Entry 5DHR (X-ray diffraction, 2.31 A resolution); this record covers chains A and B of the 4 polymer chains in the assembly.

Chain A (and B):
Protein: NAD kinase 1
Source organism: Listeria monocytogenes serovar 1/2a (strain ATCC BAA-679 / EGD-e)
Notes: EC 2.7.1.23; chain B of this document is another copy of the same molecule, construct and numbering; everything in this record applies to it too
UniProtKB: Q8Y8D7 (NADK1_LISMO); residue numbers follow UniProt; this construct covers 1-264
Sequence (272 residues; row label = number of the first residue in the row):
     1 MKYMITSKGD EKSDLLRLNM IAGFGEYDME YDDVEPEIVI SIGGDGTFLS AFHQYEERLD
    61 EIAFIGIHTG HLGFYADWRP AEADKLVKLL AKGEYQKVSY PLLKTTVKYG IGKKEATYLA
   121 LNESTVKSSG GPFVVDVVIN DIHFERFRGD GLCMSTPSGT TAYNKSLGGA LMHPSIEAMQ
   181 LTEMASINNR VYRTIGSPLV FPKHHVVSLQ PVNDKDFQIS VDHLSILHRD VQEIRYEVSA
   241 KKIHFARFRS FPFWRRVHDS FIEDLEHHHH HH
Not modelled in the structure: 112, 265-272 (chain B: 110-113, 130, 268-272)
Construct notes: expression tag (265-272)
Residues lining bound ligands:
  - 5AJ (5'-azido-8-[(2-{[2-(1H-benzimidazol-2-yl)ethyl]amino}-2-oxoethyl)sulfanyl]-5'-deoxyadenosine), molecule 1: G46, L49, N122, E123, A162, Y163, S166, D222, H223
  - 5AJ, molecule 2: S128, G130, G131, P132, F133, R148, G149, D150, A185, I187
Curated features (UniProtKB/Swiss-Prot):
  - active site: D45 (Proton acceptor)
  - binding site (NAD(+)): D45, G46, N122, E123, R148, D150, S158, T161 to S166, H223
  - mutagenesis: D45 (D45N: Only minor changes in the structure and a 10-fold decrease in the kinase activity), H223 (H223E: Twice less active than the wild-type. Its activity toward DTA is increased 2-fold)

Interface between chain A and chain B:
Contacting residue pairs (61):
  I139(A) - W254(B)
  I142(A) - R255(B)
  F144(A) - W254(B)
  F144(A) - V257(B)  hydrophobic
  F144(A) - H258(B)  hydrogen bond (backbone-side chain)
  F144(A) - I262(B)
  K165(A) - I195(B)
  K165(A) - S197(B)
  G169(A) - S197(B)
  A170(A) - A170(B)  hydrophobic
  A170(A) - P198(B)
  L171(A) - I195(B)  hydrophobic
  L171(A) - P198(B)  hydrogen bond (backbone-backbone)
  L171(A) - L199(B)
  L171(A) - V200(B)  hydrogen bond (backbone-backbone)
  M172(A) - V200(B)  hydrophobic
  H173(A) - V200(B)  hydrogen bond (backbone-backbone)
  H173(A) - P202(B)
  H173(A) - H205(B)
  S175(A) - P202(B)
  I176(A) - I176(B)  hydrophobic
  I176(A) - V200(B)  hydrophobic
  I176(A) - P202(B)  hydrophobic
  T194(A) - I262(B)
  I195(A) - L171(B)  hydrophobic
  I195(A) - V257(B)  hydrophobic
  I195(A) - F261(B)  hydrophobic
  I195(A) - I262(B)
  S197(A) - K165(B)
  S197(A) - G169(B)
  S197(A) - L171(B)
  P198(A) - G169(B)
  P198(A) - A170(B)
  P198(A) - L171(B)  hydrogen bond (backbone-backbone)
  L199(A) - L171(B)
  L199(A) - W254(B)  hydrophobic
  V200(A) - L171(B)  hydrogen bond (backbone-backbone)
  V200(A) - H173(B)  hydrogen bond (backbone-backbone)
  V200(A) - I176(B)  hydrophobic
  V200(A) - W254(B)
  F201(A) - W254(B)  hydrophobic
  P202(A) - H173(B)
  P202(A) - I176(B)  hydrophobic
  H205(A) - H173(B)
  H205(A) - W254(B)  hydrogen bond
  W254(A) - I139(B)
  W254(A) - F144(B)
  W254(A) - L199(B)  hydrophobic
  W254(A) - V200(B)
  W254(A) - F201(B)
  W254(A) - H205(B)  hydrogen bond
  R255(A) - I142(B)
  V257(A) - F144(B)  hydrophobic
  V257(A) - I195(B)  hydrophobic
  H258(A) - H143(B)
  H258(A) - F144(B)  hydrogen bond (side chain-backbone)
  F261(A) - I195(B)  hydrophobic
  I262(A) - R193(B)
  I262(A) - T194(B)
  I262(A) - I195(B)
  E263(A) - R146(B)  salt bridge
Interface residues without a listed pair, chain A (33 interface residues in all): N140, H143, E145, A178, Q180, R193
Interface residues without a listed pair, chain B (33 interface residues in all): E145, M172, S175, A178, Q180, P252

Overview:
The chain A/chain B interface involves 33 residues from each chain, with 10 hydrogen bonds and 1 salt bridge.
Polar pairs include E263(A)-R146(B), F144(A)-H258(B) and H205(A)-W254(B). Ligands of chain A: compound 5AJ.
Chain A and chain B are both NAD kinase 1 (Listeria monocytogenes serovar 1/2a (strain ATCC BAA-679 / EGD-e));
the structure, Crystal structure of NAD kinase 1 from Listeria monocytogenes in complex with a novel
inhibitor, was determined by X-ray diffraction (same publication as 5DHP, 5DHQ, 5DHS, 5DHT and 5DHU).
